Entry 4S1S (X-ray diffraction, 3.39 A resolution); this record covers chains G and L of the 3 polymer chains in the assembly.

Chain G:
Name: clade A/E 93TH057 HIV-1 gp120 core
From: Human immunodeficiency virus 1
Notes: engineered mutation(s): V1V2 and V3 deletion
Chain sequence (353 residues; numbered 44 to 492; 96 numbers in that range are skipped by the numbering (no residue carries them; nothing is unmodelled there); the number before each row is that of its first residue):
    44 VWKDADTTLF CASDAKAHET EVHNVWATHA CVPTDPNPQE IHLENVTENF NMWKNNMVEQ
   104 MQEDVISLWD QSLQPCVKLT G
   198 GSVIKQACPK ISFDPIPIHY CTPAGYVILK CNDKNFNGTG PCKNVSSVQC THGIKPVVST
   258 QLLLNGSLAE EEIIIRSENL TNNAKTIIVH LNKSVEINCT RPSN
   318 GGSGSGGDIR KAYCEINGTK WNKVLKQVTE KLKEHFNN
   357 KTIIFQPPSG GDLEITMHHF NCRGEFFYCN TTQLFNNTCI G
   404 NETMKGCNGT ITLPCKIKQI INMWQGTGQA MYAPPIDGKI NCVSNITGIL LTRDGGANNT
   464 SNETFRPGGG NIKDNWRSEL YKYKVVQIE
Unresolved in the structure: 318-324, 404-407
Cystine bridges: Cys-54/Cys-74, Cys-119/Cys-205, Cys-218/Cys-247, Cys-228/Cys-239, Cys-296/Cys-331, Cys-378/Cys-445, Cys-385/Cys-418, Cys-395/Cys-410
Covalently attached groups: N-acetylglucosamine (NAG) linked to Asn-234, Asn-241, Asn-262, Asn-276, Asn-289, Asn-295, Asn-334, Asn-386, Asn-392, Asn-448

Chain L:
Name: Fab of VRC01 light chain
From: Homo sapiens
Notes: fragment: Fab of VRC01 light chain; engineered mutation(s): N72T; antibody fragment or engineered binder
Chain sequence (210 residues; each row starts with the number of its first residue; note: 6 numbers in that range are skipped by the numbering (no residue carries them; nothing is unmodelled there)):
     1 EIVLTQSPGT LSLSPGETAI ISCRTSQYGS
    33 LAWYQQRPGQ APRLVIYSGS TRAAGIPDRF SGSRWGPDYT LTISNLESGD FGVYYCQQY
    96 EFFGQGTKVQ VDIKRTVAAP SVFIFPPSDE QLKSGTASVV CLLNNFYPRE AKVQWKVDNA
   156 LQSGNSQESV TEQDSKDSTY SLSSTLTLSK ADYEKHKVYA CEVTHQGLSS PVTKSFNRGE
   216 C
Unresolved in the structure: 1-2
Cystine bridges: Cys-23/Cys-88, Cys-136/Cys-196

Interface between chain G and chain L:
Residue-residue contacts (8; chain G residue first):
  Asn-276(G) / Tyr-91(L)
  Thr-278(G) / Gln-27(L)
  Thr-278(G) / Tyr-91(L)
  Asn-279(G) / Tyr-91(L)
  Asn-280(G) / Glu-96(L)  hydrogen bond
  Gly-459(G) / Glu-96(L)
  Gly-459(G) / Phe-97(L)
  Ala-460(G) / Phe-97(L)  hydrophobic
Interface residues without a listed pair, chain G (7 interface residues in all): Gly-458

In short:
7 residues of chain G face 4 of chain L across their interface, with 1 hydrogen bond. Its one hydrogen-bonded
contact is Asn-280(G)/Glu-96(L).
Chain G is clade A/E 93TH057 HIV-1 gp120 core (Human immunodeficiency virus 1) and chain L is Fab of VRC01
light chain (Homo sapiens); the structure, Crystal structure of a VRC01-lineage antibody,
45-VRC01.H5.F-185917, in complex with clade A/E HIV-1 gp120 core, was determined by X-ray diffraction (same
publication as 4S1Q, 4S1R, 4XNY, 4XNZ, 4XVS and 4XVT).
